Entry 1KJ3 (X-ray diffraction, 2.30 A resolution); this record covers chains H and L of the 3 polymer chains in the assembly.

[Chain H]
Name: H-2KB MHC class I molecule alpha chain
Organism: Mus musculus
Notes: fragment: extracellular domains (alpha1, alpha2, alpha3)
Reference sequence: P01901 (HA1B_MOUSE); aligned to UniProt positions 22-300 over residues 0-278 (the alignment contains insertions or deletions, so no single offset holds)
Sequence (279 residues; row label = number of the first residue in the row; numbering starts at 0):
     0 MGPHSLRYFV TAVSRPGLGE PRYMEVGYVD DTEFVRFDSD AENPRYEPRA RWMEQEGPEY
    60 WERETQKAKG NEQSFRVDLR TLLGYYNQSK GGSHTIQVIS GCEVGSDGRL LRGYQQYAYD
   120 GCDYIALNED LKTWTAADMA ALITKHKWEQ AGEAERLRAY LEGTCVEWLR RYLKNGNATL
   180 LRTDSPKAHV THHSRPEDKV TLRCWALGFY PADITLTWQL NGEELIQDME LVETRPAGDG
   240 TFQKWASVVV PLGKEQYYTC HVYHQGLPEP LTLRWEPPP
Cystine bridges: Cys101-Cys164, Cys203-Cys259
Construct notes: cloning artifact (0)

[Chain L]
Name: Beta-2 microglobulin
Organism: Mus musculus
Reference sequence: P01887 (B2MG_MOUSE); residues 1-99 here correspond to UniProt positions 21-119 (UniProt number = residue number + 20)
Sequence (99 residues; row label = number of the first residue in the row):
     1 IQKTPQIQVY SRHPPENGKP NILNCYVTQF HPPHIEIQML KNGKKIPKVE MSDMSFSKDW
    61 SFYILAHTEF TPTETDTYAC RVKHDSMAEP KTVYWDRDM
Cystine bridges: Cys25-Cys80

[How chain H and chain L interact]
Contacting residue pairs - 50 pairs, chain H then chain L:
  Arg6(H) - Lys58(L)
  Phe8(H) - Phe56(L)
  Val9(H) - Phe56(L)
  Thr10(H) - Phe56(L)
  Thr10(H) - Phe62(L)
  Arg35(H) - Asp53(L)
  Arg35(H) - Met54(L)  hydrogen bond (side chain-backbone)
  Arg35(H) - Ser55(L)
  Arg48(H) - Asp53(L)  salt bridge
  Thr94(H) - His31(L)
  Thr94(H) - Pro33(L)
  Gln96(H) - His31(L)  hydrogen bond
  Gln96(H) - Phe56(L)
  Gln96(H) - Trp60(L)  hydrogen bond (side chain-backbone)
  Gln96(H) - Phe62(L)
  Val97(H) - Phe56(L)
  Ile98(H) - Phe56(L)  hydrophobic
  Ile98(H) - Trp60(L)  hydrophobic
  Gln115(H) - Lys58(L)  hydrogen bond
  Gln115(H) - Trp60(L)
  Ala117(H) - Trp60(L)
  Asp119(H) - Ile1(L)
  Asp119(H) - His31(L)
  Gly120(H) - His31(L)  hydrogen bond (backbone-side chain)
  Gly120(H) - Trp60(L)
  Cys121(H) - Ile1(L)  hydrophobic
  Asp122(H) - Trp60(L)  hydrogen bond
  His192(H) - Asp98(L)  salt bridge
  Arg202(H) - Asp98(L)  hydrogen bond (side chain-backbone)
  Arg202(H) - Met99(L)
  Trp204(H) - Asp98(L)
  Trp204(H) - Met99(L)
  Val231(H) - Gln8(L)
  Glu232(H) - Gln8(L)
  Glu232(H) - Tyr26(L)
  Glu232(H) - Thr28(L)
  Arg234(H) - Gln8(L)
  Arg234(H) - Tyr10(L)
  Arg234(H) - Tyr26(L)
  Arg234(H) - Met99(L)  hydrogen bond (side chain-backbone)
  Pro235(H) - Tyr10(L)  hydrogen bond (backbone-side chain)
  Pro235(H) - Asn24(L)
  Pro235(H) - Tyr26(L)
  Ala236(H) - Arg12(L)  hydrogen bond (backbone-side chain)
  Ala236(H) - Asn24(L)  hydrogen bond (backbone-side chain)
  Gly237(H) - Arg12(L)  hydrogen bond (backbone-side chain)
  Gln242(H) - Tyr10(L)
  Gln242(H) - Ser11(L)
  Gln242(H) - Arg12(L)
  Trp244(H) - Met99(L)  hydrogen bond (side chain-backbone)
Other interface residues (no listed pair), chain H (35 interface residues in all): Val12, Met23, Tyr27, Tyr113, Tyr116, Glu229, Thr233, Asp238
Other interface residues (no listed pair), chain L (21 interface residues in all): Ser57, Leu65

[Summary]
Chain H and chain L form an interface of 35 and 21 residues respectively; the contacts include 13 hydrogen
bonds and 2 salt bridges. Polar contacts include Arg48(H)-Asp53(L), His192(H)-Asp98(L) and Arg35(H)-Met54(L).
Here chain H is H-2KB MHC class I molecule alpha chain and chain L is Beta-2 microglobulin, both from Mus
musculus. Entry 1KJ3 (Mhc Class I H-2Kb molecule complexed with pKB1 peptide) was determined by X-ray
diffraction together with 1KJ2 from the same study.
